Entry 8YOD (electron microscopy, 6.80 A resolution (low resolution: residue-level contacts below are approximate; hydrogen-bond / salt-bridge calls are withheld)); this record covers chains A and C of the 4 polymer chains in the assembly.

[Chain A]
Molecule: DNA topoisomerase medium subunit
Source organism: Escherichia phage T4
Notes: EC 5.6.2.2
UniProt: P07065 (TOP5_BPT4); residue numbers follow UniProt; this construct covers 1-442
Sequence (452 residues; numbered 1 to 452; the number before each row is that of its first residue):
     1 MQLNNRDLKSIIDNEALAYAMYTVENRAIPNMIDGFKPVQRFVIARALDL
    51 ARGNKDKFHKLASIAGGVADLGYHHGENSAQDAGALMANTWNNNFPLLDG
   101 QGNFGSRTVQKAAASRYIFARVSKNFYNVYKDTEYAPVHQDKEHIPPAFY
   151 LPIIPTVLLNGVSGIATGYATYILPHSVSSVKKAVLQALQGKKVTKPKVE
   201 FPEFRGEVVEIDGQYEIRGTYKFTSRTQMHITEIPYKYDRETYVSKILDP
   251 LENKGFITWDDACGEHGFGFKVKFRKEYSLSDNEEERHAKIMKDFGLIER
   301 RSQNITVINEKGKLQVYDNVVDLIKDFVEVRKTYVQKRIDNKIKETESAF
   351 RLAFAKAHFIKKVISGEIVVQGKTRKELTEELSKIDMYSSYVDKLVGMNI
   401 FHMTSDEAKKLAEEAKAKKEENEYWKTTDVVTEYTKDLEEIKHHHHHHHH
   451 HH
Disordered / not traced: 1-9, 443-452
Differences from the reference sequence: expression tag (443-452)
UniProt features mapped onto this chain:
  - active site: Tyr-117 (O-(5'-phospho-DNA)-tyrosine intermediate)

[Chain C]
Molecule: DNA topoisomerase (ATP-hydrolyzing)
Source organism: Enterobacteria phage T6
Notes: EC 5.6.2.2
UniProt: A0A346FJ89 (A0A346FJ89_BPT6); residues 1-605 here = UniProt positions 1-605
Sequence (611 residues; each row starts with the number of its first residue):
     1 MIKNEIKILSDIEHIKKRSGMYIGSSANEMHERFLFGKWESVQYVPGLVK
    51 LIDEIIDNSVDEGIRTKFKFANKINVTIKNNQVTVEDNGRGIPQAMVKTP
   101 TGEEIPGPVAAWTIPKAGGNFGDDKERVTGGMNGVGSSLTNIFSVMFVGE
   151 TGDGQNNIVVRCSNGMENKSWETIPGKWKGTRVTFIPDFMSFETNELSQV
   201 YLDITLDRLQTLAVVYPDIQFTFNGKKVQGNFKKYARQYDEHAIVQEQEN
   251 CSIAVGRSPDGFRQLTYVNNIHTKNGGHHIDCVMDDICEDLIPQIKRKFK
   301 IDVTKARVKECLTIVMFVRDMKNMRFDSQTKERLTSPFGEIRSHIQLDAK
   351 KISRAILNNEAILMPIIEAALARKLAAEKAAETKAAKKASKAKVHKHIKA
   401 NLCGKDADTTLFLTEGDSAIGYLIDVRDKELHGGYPLRGKVLNSWGMSYA
   451 DMLKNKELFDICAITGLVLGEKAENLNYHNIAIMTDADHDGLGSIYPSLL
   501 GFFSNWPELFEQGRIRFVKTPVIIAHVGKKQEWFYTVAEYESAKDALPKH
   551 SIRYIKGLGSLEKSEYREMIQNPVYDVVKLPENWKELFEMLMGDNADLRK
   601 EWMSQHHHHHH
Disordered / not traced: 593-611
Differences from the reference sequence: expression tag (606-611)
Ligand contacts: AMP-PNP (ANP; phosphoaminophosphonic acid-adenylate ester): Glu-54, Asn-58, Asp-61, Glu-62, Ile-92, Ala-111, Trp-112, Ala-117, Gly-118, Gly-119, Asn-120, Gly-131, Met-132, Asn-133, Gly-134, Val-135, Gly-136, Ser-137, Thr-181, Lys-331

[Chain A / chain C interface]
Residue-residue contacts (18; chain A residue first):
  Trp-91(A) with Asp-425(C); Lys-563(C)
  Gln-101(A) with Arg-553(C); Ser-560(C)
  Gly-102(A) with Tyr-422(C); Gly-559(C)
  Asn-103(A) with Tyr-422(C)
  Ser-106(A) with Ile-424(C); Asp-425(C)
  Thr-108(A) with Ile-424(C)
  Tyr-117(A) with Lys-556(C); Gly-557(C); Leu-558(C); Gly-559(C); Ser-560(C)
  Asp-261(A) with Ile-398(C); Lys-399(C)
  Gly-264(A) with Ile-424(C)
Interface residues without a listed pair, chain A (13 interface residues in all): Gly-100, Cys-263, Glu-265, Lys-271
Interface residues without a listed pair, chain C (16 interface residues in all): Asn-401, Gly-421, Glu-562, Arg-567

[In short]
The interface between chain A and chain C involves 13 residues on one side and 16 on the other. Bound to chain
C: AMP-PNP. From UniProt: active-site residue Tyr-117(A) on chain A.
Chain A is DNA topoisomerase medium subunit (Escherichia phage T4) and chain C is DNA topoisomerase
(ATP-hydrolyzing) (Enterobacteria phage T6); the structure, structure of phage T6 apo full-length
topoisomerase II, was determined by electron microscopy together with 8YLU, 8YO3, 8YO4, 8YO5, 8YO7 and 8YON
from the same study.
